7QJ1 - chains L and Z of the 16 polymer chains in the assembly; structure by electron microscopy, 7.00 A resolution (low resolution: residue-level contacts below are approximate; hydrogen-bond / salt-bridge calls are withheld).

[Chain L]
Name: Gamma-tubulin complex component 6
From: Homo sapiens
Reference sequence: Q96RT7 (GCP6_HUMAN); the construct has insertions or renumbered stretches relative to UniProt, so the offset changes along the chain: 1-608 = UniProt 1-608; 1474-1811 = UniProt 1482-1819
Sequence (1819 residues; row label = number of the first residue in the row; note: 865 numbers in that range are skipped by the numbering (no residue carries them; nothing is unmodelled there); a row labelled like 608A-608Z holds insertion residues (608A, then the next letters in order)):
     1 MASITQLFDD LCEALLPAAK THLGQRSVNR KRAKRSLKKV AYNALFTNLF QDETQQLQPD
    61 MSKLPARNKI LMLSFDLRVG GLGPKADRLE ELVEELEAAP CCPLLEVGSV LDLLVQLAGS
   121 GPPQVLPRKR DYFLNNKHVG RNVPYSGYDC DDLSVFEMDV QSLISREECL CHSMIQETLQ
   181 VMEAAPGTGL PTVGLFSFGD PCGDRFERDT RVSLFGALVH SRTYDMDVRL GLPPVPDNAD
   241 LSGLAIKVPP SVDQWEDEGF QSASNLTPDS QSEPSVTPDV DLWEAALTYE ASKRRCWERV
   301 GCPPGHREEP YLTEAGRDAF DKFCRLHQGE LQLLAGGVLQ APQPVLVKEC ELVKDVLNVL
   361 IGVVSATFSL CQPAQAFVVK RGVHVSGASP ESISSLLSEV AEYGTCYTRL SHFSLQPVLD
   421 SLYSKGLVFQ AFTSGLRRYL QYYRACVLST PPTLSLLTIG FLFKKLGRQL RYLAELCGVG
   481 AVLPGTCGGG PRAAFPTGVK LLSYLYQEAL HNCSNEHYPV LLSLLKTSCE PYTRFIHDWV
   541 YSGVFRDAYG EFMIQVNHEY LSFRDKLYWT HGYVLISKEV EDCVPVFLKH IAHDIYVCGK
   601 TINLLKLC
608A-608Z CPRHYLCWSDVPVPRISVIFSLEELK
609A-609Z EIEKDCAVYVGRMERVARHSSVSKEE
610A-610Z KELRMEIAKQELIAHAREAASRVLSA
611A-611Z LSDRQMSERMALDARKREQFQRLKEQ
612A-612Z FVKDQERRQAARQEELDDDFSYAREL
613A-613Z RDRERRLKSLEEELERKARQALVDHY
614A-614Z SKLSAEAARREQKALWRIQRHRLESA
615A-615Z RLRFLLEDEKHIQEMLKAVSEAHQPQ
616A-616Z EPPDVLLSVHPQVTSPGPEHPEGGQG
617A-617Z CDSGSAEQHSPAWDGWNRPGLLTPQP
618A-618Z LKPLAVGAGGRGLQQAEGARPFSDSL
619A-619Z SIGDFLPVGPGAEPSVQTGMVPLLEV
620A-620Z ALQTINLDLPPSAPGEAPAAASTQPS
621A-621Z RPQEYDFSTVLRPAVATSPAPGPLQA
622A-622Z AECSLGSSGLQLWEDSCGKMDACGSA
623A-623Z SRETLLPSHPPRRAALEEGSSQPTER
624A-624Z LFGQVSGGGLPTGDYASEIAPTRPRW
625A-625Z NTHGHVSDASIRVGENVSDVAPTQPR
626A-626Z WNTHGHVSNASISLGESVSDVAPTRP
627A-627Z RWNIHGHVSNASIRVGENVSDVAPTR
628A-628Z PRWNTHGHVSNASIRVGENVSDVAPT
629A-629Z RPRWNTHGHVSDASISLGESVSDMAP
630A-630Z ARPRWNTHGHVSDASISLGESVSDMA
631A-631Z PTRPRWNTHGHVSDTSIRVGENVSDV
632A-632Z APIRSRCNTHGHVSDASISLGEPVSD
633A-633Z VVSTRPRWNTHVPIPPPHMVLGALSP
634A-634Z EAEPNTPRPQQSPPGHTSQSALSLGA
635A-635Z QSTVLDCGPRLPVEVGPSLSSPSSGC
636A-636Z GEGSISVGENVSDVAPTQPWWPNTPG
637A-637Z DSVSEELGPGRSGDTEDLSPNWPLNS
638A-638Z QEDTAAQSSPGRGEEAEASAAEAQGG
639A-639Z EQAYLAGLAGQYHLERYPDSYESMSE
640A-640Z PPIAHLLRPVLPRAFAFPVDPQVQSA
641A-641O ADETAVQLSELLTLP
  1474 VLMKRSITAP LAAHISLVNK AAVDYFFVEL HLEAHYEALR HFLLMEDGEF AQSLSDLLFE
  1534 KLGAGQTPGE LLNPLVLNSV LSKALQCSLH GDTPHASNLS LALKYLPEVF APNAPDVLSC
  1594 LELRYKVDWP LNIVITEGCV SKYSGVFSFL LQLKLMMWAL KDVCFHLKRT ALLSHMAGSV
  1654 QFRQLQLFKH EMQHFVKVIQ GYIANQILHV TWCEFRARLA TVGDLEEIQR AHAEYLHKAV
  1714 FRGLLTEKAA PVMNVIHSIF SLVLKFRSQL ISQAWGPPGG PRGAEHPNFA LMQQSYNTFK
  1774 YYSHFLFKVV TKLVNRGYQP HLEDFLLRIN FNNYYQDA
Not modelled in the structure: 1-281, 371-389, 418-424, 480-493, 557-565, 575-585, 608A-608Z, 609A-609Z, 610A-610Z, 611A-611Z, 612A-612Z, 613A-613Z, 614A-614Z, 615A-615Z, 616A-616Z, 617A-617Z, 618A-618Z, 619A-619Z, 620A-620Z, 621A-621Z, 622A-622Z, 623A-623Z, 624A-624Z, 625A-625Z, 626A-626Z, 627A-627Z, 628A-628Z, 629A-629Z, 630A-630Z, 631A-631Z, 632A-632Z, 633A-633Z, 634A-634Z, 635A-635Z, 636A-636Z, 637A-637Z, 638A-638Z, 639A-639Z, 640A-640Z, 641A-641O, 1536-1540, 1583-1587, 1645-1648, 1694-1697, 1744-1758, 1790-1791, 1808-1811

[Chain Z]
Name: Tubulin gamma-1 chain
From: Homo sapiens
Reference sequence: P23258 (TBG1_HUMAN); residues 1-451 here = UniProt positions 1-451
Sequence (451 residues; each row starts with the number of its first residue):
     1 MPREIITLQL GQCGNQIGFE FWKQLCAEHG ISPEGIVEEF ATEGTDRKDV FFYQADDEHY
    61 IPRAVLLDLE PRVIHSILNS PYAKLYNPEN IYLSEHGGGA GNNWASGFSQ GEKIHEDIFD
   121 IIDREADGSD SLEGFVLCHS IAGGTGSGLG SYLLERLNDR YPKKLVQTYS VFPNQDEMSD
   181 VVVQPYNSLL TLKRLTQNAD CVVVLDNTAL NRIATDRLHI QNPSFSQINQ LVSTIMSAST
   241 TTLRYPGYMN NDLIGLIASL IPTPRLHFLM TGYTPLTTDQ SVASVRKTTV LDVMRRLLQP
   301 KNVMVSTGRD RQTNHCYIAI LNIIQGEVDP TQVHKSLQRI RERKLANFIP WGPASIQVAL
   361 SRKSPYLPSA HRVSGLMMAN HTSISSLFER TCRQYDKLRK REAFLEQFRK EDMFKDNFDE
   421 MDTSREIVQQ LIDEYHAATR PDYISWGTQE Q
Not modelled in the structure: 1-2, 42-44, 94-100, 178-179, 280-286, 307-312, 448-451
Curated features (UniProtKB/Swiss-Prot):
  - binding site (GTP): Ala142 to Gly148
  - modified residue: Ser131 (Phosphoserine)
  - natural variant: Tyr92 (Y92C: In CDCBM4), Thr331 (T331P: In CDCBM4), Leu387 (L387P: In CDCBM4)

[Chain L / chain Z interface]
Pairs across the interface (43; chain L residue first):
  Glu1519(L) - Tyr248(Z)
  Asp1520(L) - Tyr248(Z)
  Gly1521(L) - Tyr248(Z)
  Glu1522(L) - Arg47(Z)
  Leu1562(L) - Asp46(Z)
  Phe1638(L) - Lys163(Z)
  Lys1641(L) - Ile254(Z)
  Gly1651(L) - Arg265(Z)
  Val1653(L) - Trp446(Z)
  Arg1656(L) - Pro264(Z)
  Arg1656(L) - Arg265(Z)
  Gln1659(L) - Pro264(Z)
  Leu1660(L) - Pro262(Z)
  Leu1660(L) - Trp351(Z)
  His1663(L) - Ser259(Z)
  His1663(L) - Ile261(Z)
  His1663(L) - Pro262(Z)
  His1663(L) - Ala354(Z)
  Glu1664(L) - Pro353(Z)
  Gln1666(L) - Ser259(Z)
  His1667(L) - Pro353(Z)
  His1667(L) - Ala354(Z)
  His1667(L) - Ser355(Z)
  His1667(L) - Gln357(Z)
  Asn1678(L) - Pro330(Z)
  Asn1678(L) - Thr331(Z)
  Asn1678(L) - His334(Z)
  His1682(L) - Pro330(Z)
  Val1683(L) - Pro330(Z)
  Val1683(L) - Thr331(Z)
  Cys1686(L) - Pro330(Z)
  Asp1797(L) - His334(Z)
  Leu1800(L) - Leu337(Z)
  Leu1800(L) - Gln338(Z)
  Leu1800(L) - Arg341(Z)
  Arg1801(L) - Leu337(Z)
  Phe1804(L) - Arg341(Z)
  Phe1804(L) - Ala346(Z)
  Phe1804(L) - Phe348(Z)
  Phe1804(L) - Ser355(Z)
  Phe1804(L) - Ile356(Z)
  Asn1805(L) - Ala346(Z)
  Asn1805(L) - Phe348(Z)
Also at the interface, not in a pair above, chain L (29 interface residues in all): Cys1637, Lys1670, Gln1673, Glu1796
Also at the interface, not in a pair above, chain Z (28 interface residues in all): Gly247, Ala258, Val333

[In short]
The interface between chain L and chain Z involves 29 residues on one side and 28 on the other. From UniProt:
7 GTP-binding residues on chain Z.
Here chain L is Gamma-tubulin complex component 6 and chain Z is Tubulin gamma-1 chain, both from Homo
sapiens. Entry 7QJ1 (Structure of the recombinant human gamma-Tubulin Ring Complex 6-spoked assembly
intermediate (spokes 7-12, homogeneous dataset)) was determined by electron microscopy together with 7QJ0,
7QJ2, 7QJ3, 7QJ4, 7QJD and 7QJE from the same study.
